Entry 4L1X (X-ray diffraction, 2.00 A resolution); this record covers chain A.

# Chain A
Molecule: Aldo-keto reductase family 1 member C2
Organism: Homo sapiens
Notes: EC 1.3.1.20, 1.1.1.213
UniProt: P52895 (AK1C2_HUMAN); numbering as in UniProt (aligned over 2-323)
Chain sequence (325 residues; row label = number of the first residue in the row; numbers below 1 keep their minus sign (Ser-1 is residue -1)):
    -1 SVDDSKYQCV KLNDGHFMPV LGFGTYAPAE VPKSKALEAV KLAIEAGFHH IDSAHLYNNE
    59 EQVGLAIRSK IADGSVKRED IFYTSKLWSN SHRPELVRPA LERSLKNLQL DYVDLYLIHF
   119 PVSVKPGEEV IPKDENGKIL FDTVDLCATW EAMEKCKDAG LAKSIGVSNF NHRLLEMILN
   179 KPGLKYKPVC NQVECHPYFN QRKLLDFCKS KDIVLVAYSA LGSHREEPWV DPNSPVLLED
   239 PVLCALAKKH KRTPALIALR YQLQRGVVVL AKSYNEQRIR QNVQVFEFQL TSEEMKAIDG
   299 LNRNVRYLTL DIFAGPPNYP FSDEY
Differences from the reference sequence: expression tag (-1 to 1); engineered mutation Leu54 (Val in P52895)
Residues lining bound ligands:
  - NADP (NAP; NADP nicotinamide-adenine-dinucleotide phosphate): Gly22, Thr23, Tyr24, Asp50, Tyr55, Lys84, His117, Ser166, Asn167, Gln190, Tyr216, Ser217, Ala218, Leu219, Gly220, Ser221, His222, Leu236, Ala253, Leu268, Ala269, Lys270, Ser271, Tyr272, Asn273, Arg276, Gln279, Asn280
  - progesterone (STR): Tyr24, Leu54, Tyr55, Val128, Ile129, His222, Glu224, Trp227, Leu306, Leu308
UniProt features mapped onto this chain:
  - active site: Tyr55 (Proton donor)
  - binding site (NADP(+)): Gly20 to Tyr24, Asp50, Ser166, Asn167, Gln190, Tyr216 to His222, Lys270 to Asn280
  - binding site (substrate): Tyr24, His117, His222, Trp227
  - site: Lys84 (Lowers pKa of active site Tyr)
  - natural variant: Ile79 (I79V: In SRXY8), His90 (H90Q: In SRXY8), His222 (H222Q: In SRXY8), Asn300 (N300T: In SRXY8)
  - mutagenesis: Tyr24 (Y24A: Strongly decreases affinity for androstenedione. Decreases androstenedione reductase activity about 60-fold), Lys31 (K31A/M: Increases the low androstenedione reductase activity), Arg301 (R301A: Decreases 3-alpha-hydroxysteroid reductase activity about 50-fold), Arg304 (R304A: Decreases 3-alpha-hydroxysteroid reductase activity about 500-fold)

# Summary
Ligands of chain A: NADP and progesterone. UniProt lists active-site residue Tyr55, 27 NADP+-binding residues,
4 substrate-binding residues and 4 mutagenesis sites.
Chain A is Aldo-keto reductase family 1 member C2 (Homo sapiens); the structure, Crystal Structuer of Human
3-alpha Hydroxysteroid Dehydrogenase Type 3 V54L Mutant in Complex with NADP+ and ..., was determined by X-ray
diffraction, deposited together with 4L1W.
